Entry 2Z7R (X-ray diffraction, 2.00 A resolution); this record covers chain A.

# Chain A
Protein: Ribosomal protein S6 kinase alpha-1
Organism: Homo sapiens
Notes: EC 2.7.11.1
UniProt: Q15418 (KS6A1_HUMAN); residues 33-353 here = UniProt positions 33-353
Amino-acid sequence (321 residues; row label = number of the first residue in the row):
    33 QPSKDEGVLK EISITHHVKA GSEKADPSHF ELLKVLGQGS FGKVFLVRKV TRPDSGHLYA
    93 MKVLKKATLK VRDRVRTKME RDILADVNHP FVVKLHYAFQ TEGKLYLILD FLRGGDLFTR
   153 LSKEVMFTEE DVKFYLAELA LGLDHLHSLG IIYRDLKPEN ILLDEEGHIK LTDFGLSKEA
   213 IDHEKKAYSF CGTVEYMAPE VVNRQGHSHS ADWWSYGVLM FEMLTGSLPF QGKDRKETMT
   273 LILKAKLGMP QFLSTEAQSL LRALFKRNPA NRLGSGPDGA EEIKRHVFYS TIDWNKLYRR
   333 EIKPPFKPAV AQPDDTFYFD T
Not modelled in the structure: 33-52, 104-114, 212-223, 341-353
Small-molecule neighbours: staurosporine (STU): Leu68, Gly69, Gln70, Gly71, Val76, Ala92, Lys94, Val125, Leu141, Asp142, Phe143, Leu144, Gly147, Asp148, Glu191, Asn192, Leu194, Thr204, Asp205
Swiss-Prot annotation at these positions:
  - active site: Asp187 (Proton acceptor)
  - binding site (ATP): Leu68 to Val76, Lys94
  - modified residue (Phosphoserine): Ser54, Ser221, Ser307
Reported in the primary citation:
  - binding site for staurosporine: Leu68, Val76, Ala92, Lys94, Val125, Leu141, Asp142, Phe143, Leu144, Asp148, Asn192, Leu194, Asp205
  - conformationally variable residues (side-chain flip): Lys94, Asp205
  - specificity-determining residues: Asp148 (proposed by the authors, not directly observed)
  - post-translational modification sites: Ser221 (citing earlier work)

# Overview
Chain A binds staurosporine. From UniProt: active-site residue Asp187 and 10 ATP-binding residues. From the
paper: a binding site for staurosporine at Leu68, Val76 and Ala92 among others; the specificity determinant
Asp148.
Chain A is Ribosomal protein S6 kinase alpha-1 (Homo sapiens); the structure, Crystal Structure of the
N-terminal Kinase Domain of Human RSK1 bound to Staurosporine, was determined by X-ray diffraction together
with 2Z7Q and 2Z7S from the same study.
